PDB entry 2BSY | X-ray diffraction, 1.50 A resolution | chain A

# Chain A
Name: Deoxyuridine 5'-triphosphate nucleotidohydrolase
Source organism: Human herpesvirus 4
Notes: EC 3.6.1.23
Reference sequence: P03195 (DUT_EBV); numbering as in UniProt (aligned over 1-278)
Amino-acid sequence (278 residues; each row starts with the number of its first residue):
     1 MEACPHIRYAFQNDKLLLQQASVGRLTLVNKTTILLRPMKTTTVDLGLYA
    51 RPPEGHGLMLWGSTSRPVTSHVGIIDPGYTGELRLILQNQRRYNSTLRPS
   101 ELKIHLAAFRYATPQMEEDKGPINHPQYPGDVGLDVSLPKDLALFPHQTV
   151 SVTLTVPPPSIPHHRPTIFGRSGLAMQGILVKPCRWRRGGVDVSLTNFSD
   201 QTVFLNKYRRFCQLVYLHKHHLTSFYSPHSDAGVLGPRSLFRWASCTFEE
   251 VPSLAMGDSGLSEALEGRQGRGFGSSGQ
Not modelled in the structure: 1-3, 117-120, 257-278
Disulfide bonds: C4-C246
Residues lining bound ligands: 2'-deoxyuridine 5'-monophosphate (UMP): L60, H71, G73, I74, I75, D76, Y79, E82, L83, R84, I86, R171, S172, G173, Q213

# In short
Ligands of chain A: 2'-deoxyuridine 5'-monophosphate.
Chain A is Deoxyuridine 5'-triphosphate nucleotidohydrolase (Human herpesvirus 4); the structure, Epstein Barr
Virus dUTPase, was determined by X-ray diffraction (same publication as 2BT1).
